Entry 8Q9R (X-ray diffraction, 2.25 A resolution); this record covers chains A and K of the 5 polymer chains in the assembly.

== Chain A ==
Molecule: MEF2D protein
Source organism: Homo sapiens
UniProtKB: Q05BX2 (Q05BX2_HUMAN); residues 1-95 here = UniProt positions 1-95
Sequence (95 residues; each row starts with the number of its first residue):
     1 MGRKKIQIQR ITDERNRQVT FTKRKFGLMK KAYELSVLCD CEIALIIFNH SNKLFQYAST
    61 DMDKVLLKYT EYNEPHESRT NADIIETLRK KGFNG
Disordered / not traced: 1, 93-95

== Chain K ==
Molecule: MADS box dsDNA: AACTATTTATAAGA
Source organism: DNA molecule
Sequence (14 nucleotides; row label = number of the first residue in the row):
     2 AACTATTTAT AAGA

== Chain A / chain K interface ==
Pairs across the interface - 10 pairs, chain A then chain K:
  Gly2(A) - DT7(K)  hydrogen bond to the base
  Gly2(A) - DT8(K)  hydrogen bond to the sugar
  Arg3(A) - DT5(K)  hydrogen bond to the sugar
  Arg3(A) - DA6(K)  hydrogen bond to the sugar
  Arg3(A) - DT7(K)  sugar contact
  Lys4(A) - DT8(K)  sugar contact
  Lys5(A) - DT8(K)  sugar contact
  Lys5(A) - DT9(K)  phosphate contact
  Lys31(A) - DA10(K)  hydrogen bond to the phosphate
  Lys31(A) - DT11(K)  salt bridge to the phosphate
Interface residues without a listed pair, chain K (8 interface residues in all): DC4

== Summary ==
Chain A and chain K form an interface of 5 and 8 residues respectively, with 5 hydrogen bonds and 1 salt
bridge. Polar pairs include Gly2(A)-DT7(K), Gly2(A)-DT8(K) and Arg3(A)-DT5(K).
Chain A is MEF2D protein (Homo sapiens) and chain K is MADS box dsDNA: AACTATTTATAAGA (DNA molecule); the
structure, Crystal structure of MADS-box/MEF2D N-terminal domain bound to dsDNA and HDAC9 deacetylase binding
motif, was determined by X-ray diffraction, deposited together with 8Q9N, 8PDE, 8Q9P, 8Q9Q and 8C84.
